PDB entry 9CC9 | electron microscopy, 3.54 A resolution | chains E and F of the 12 polymer chains in the assembly

Chain E (and F):
Protein: NLR-required for cell death 4
Source organism: Nicotiana benthamiana
Notes: chain F of this document is another copy of the same molecule, construct and numbering; everything in this record applies to it too
Reference sequence: A0A5J6DCT7 (A0A5J6DCT7_NICBE); residues 1-881 here = UniProt positions 1-881
Chain sequence (881 residues; each row starts with the number of its first residue):
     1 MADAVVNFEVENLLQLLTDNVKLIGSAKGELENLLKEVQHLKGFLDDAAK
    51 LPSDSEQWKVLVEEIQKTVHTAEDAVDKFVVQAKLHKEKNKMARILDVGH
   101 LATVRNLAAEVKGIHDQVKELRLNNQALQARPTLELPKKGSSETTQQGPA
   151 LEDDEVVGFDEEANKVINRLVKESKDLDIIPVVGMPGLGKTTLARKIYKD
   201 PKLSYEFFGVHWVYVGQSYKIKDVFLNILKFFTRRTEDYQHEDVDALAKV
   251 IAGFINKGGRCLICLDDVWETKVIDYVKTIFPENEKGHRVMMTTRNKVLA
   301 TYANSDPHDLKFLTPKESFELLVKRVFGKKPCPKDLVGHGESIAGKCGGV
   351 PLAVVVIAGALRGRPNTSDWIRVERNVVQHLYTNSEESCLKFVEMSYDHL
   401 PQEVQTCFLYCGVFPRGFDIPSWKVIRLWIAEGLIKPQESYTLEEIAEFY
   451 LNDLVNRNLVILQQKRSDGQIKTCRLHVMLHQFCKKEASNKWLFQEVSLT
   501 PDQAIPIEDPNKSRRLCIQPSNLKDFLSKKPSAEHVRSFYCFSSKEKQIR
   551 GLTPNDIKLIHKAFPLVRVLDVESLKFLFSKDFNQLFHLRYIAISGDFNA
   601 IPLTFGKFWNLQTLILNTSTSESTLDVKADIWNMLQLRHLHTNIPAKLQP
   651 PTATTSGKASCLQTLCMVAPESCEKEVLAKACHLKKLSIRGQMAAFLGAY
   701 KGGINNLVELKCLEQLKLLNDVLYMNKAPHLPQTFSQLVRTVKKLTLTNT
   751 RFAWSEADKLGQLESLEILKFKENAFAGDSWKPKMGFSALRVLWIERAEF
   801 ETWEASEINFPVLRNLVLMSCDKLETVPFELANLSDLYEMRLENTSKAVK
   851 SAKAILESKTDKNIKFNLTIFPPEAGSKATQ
Unresolved in the structure: 1-7, 22-25, 138-145, 506-508, 873-881
Construct notes: conflict Glu-9 (Leu in A0A5J6DCT7), Val-478 (Asp in A0A5J6DCT7)
Residues lining bound ligands: ATP (adenosine-5'-triphosphate): Leu-151, Glu-155, Val-156, Val-157, Phe-159, Met-185, Gly-187, Leu-188, Gly-189, Lys-190, Thr-191, Thr-192, Asp-267, Arg-295, Leu-321, Arg-325, Pro-351, Val-355, Phe-392
Reported in the primary citation:
  - mutagenesis - H40A/D47A/Q129A, E73A/D74A/D77A, D275A/E283A/D453A, R514A/R537A: abolished signaling
  - mutagenesis - K190A/T191A/T192A/R295A, T191A: decreased signaling in response to ATP
  - mutagenesis - E73A/D74A/D77A, R514A/R537A: unchanged stability
  - mutagenesis - R514A, R537A: decreased signaling

How chain E and chain F interact:
Pairs across the interface (80):
  Leu-51(E) with Pro-132(F), hydrophobic; Thr-133(F)
  Pro-52(E) with Thr-133(F), hydrogen bond (backbone-side chain)
  Ser-53(E) with Pro-132(F), hydrogen bond (side chain-backbone); Thr-133(F)
  Asp-54(E) with Pro-132(F); Thr-133(F); Leu-134(F); Glu-135(F)
  Ser-55(E) with Asp-47(F); Arg-131(F), hydrogen bond (side chain-backbone); Pro-132(F)
  Glu-56(E) with Gly-43(F); Asp-46(F); Asp-47(F), hydrogen bond (side chain-backbone); Lys-50(F), salt bridge
  Gln-57(E) with His-40(F); Gly-43(F); Phe-44(F); Asp-47(F); Leu-128(F), hydrogen bond (side chain-backbone); Arg-131(F), hydrogen bond
  Trp-58(E) with Arg-131(F); Pro-132(F), hydrophobic
  Val-60(E) with Gln-39(F); His-40(F)
  Leu-61(E) with Ala-130(F), hydrophobic
  Glu-64(E) with Lys-36(F); His-40(F), salt bridge
  Gln-117(E) with Asn-33(F); Lys-36(F)
  Asn-124(E) with Gln-129(F), hydrogen bond (backbone-side chain)
  Asn-125(E) with Arg-122(F), hydrogen bond; Gln-129(F)
  Gln-126(E) with Gln-129(F), hydrogen bond (backbone-side chain)
  Ala-127(E) with Ala-130(F)
  Gln-146(E) with Val-244(F); Lys-272(F); Tyr-276(F), hydrogen bond
  Gln-147(E) with Lys-272(F); Tyr-276(F), hydrogen bond (backbone-side chain)
  Gly-148(E) with Tyr-276(F), hydrogen bond (backbone-side chain)
  Pro-149(E) with Asp-245(F); Asp-275(F); Tyr-276(F); Thr-279(F)
  Ala-150(E) with Asp-245(F)
  Lys-199(E) with Lys-249(F)
  Arg-234(E) with His-241(F)
  Lys-330(E) with Ser-305(F)
  Lys-334(E) with Val-812(F); Asp-836(F)
  Arg-362(E) with Thr-271(F), hydrogen bond; Asp-275(F), salt bridge; Val-298(F); Tyr-302(F), hydrogen bond
  Gly-363(E) with Val-298(F)
  Arg-364(E) with Asp-453(F), salt bridge; Asn-456(F)
  Thr-367(E) with Arg-791(F), hydrogen bond
  Ser-368(E) with Gln-470(F), hydrogen bond
  Asp-369(E) with Phe-449(F)
  Arg-372(E) with Tyr-441(F), hydrogen bond (backbone-side chain); Phe-449(F)
  Val-373(E) with Tyr-441(F)
  Arg-375(E) with Ser-440(F); Tyr-441(F); Thr-442(F); Glu-445(F), salt bridge
  Asn-376(E) with Tyr-441(F)
  Gln-379(E) with Glu-439(F)
  His-380(E) with Tyr-441(F)
  Glu-386(E) with Glu-270(F)
  Lys-485(E) with Glu-439(F), salt bridge
  Thr-500(E) with Tyr-441(F), hydrogen bond (side chain-backbone); Thr-442(F)
  Asp-502(E) with Cys-661(F)
  Gln-503(E) with Pro-437(F)
  Asp-525(E) with Lys-658(F)
  Ser-528(E) with Lys-658(F)
Other interface residues (no listed pair), chain E (51 interface residues in all): Val-326, Asp-335, Pro-365, Asn-384, Gln-482, Pro-501, Ile-505
Other interface residues (no listed pair), chain F (52 interface residues in all): Thr-301, Pro-401, Gln-438, Asn-452, His-683, Arg-814

Summary:
51 residues of chain E face 52 of chain F across their interface; the contacts include 18 hydrogen bonds and 6
salt bridges. Polar pairs include Glu-56(E)/Lys-50(F), Glu-64(E)/His-40(F) and Arg-362(E)/Asp-275(F). From the
paper: H40A/D47A/Q129A, E73A/D74A/D77A and D275A/E283A/D453A of chain E, among others, abolish signaling;
K190A/T191A/T192A/R295A and T191A of chain E reduce signaling in response to ATP; 8 substitutions were tested
in all.
Both chains are NLR-required for cell death 4 (Nicotiana benthamiana). Entry 9CC9 (Dodecameric state of the
NRC4 resistosome) was determined by electron microscopy together with 9CC8 from the same study.
